4JME - chains A and B; structure by X-ray diffraction, 1.70 A resolution.

== Chain A (and B) ==
Molecule: Putative uncharacterized protein mppR
Organism: Streptomyces hygroscopicus
Notes: chain B of this document is another copy of the same molecule, construct and numbering; everything in this record applies to it too
UniProtKB: Q643B8 (Q643B8_STRHY); residue numbers follow UniProt; this construct covers 1-302
Chain sequence (302 residues; each row starts with the number of its first residue):
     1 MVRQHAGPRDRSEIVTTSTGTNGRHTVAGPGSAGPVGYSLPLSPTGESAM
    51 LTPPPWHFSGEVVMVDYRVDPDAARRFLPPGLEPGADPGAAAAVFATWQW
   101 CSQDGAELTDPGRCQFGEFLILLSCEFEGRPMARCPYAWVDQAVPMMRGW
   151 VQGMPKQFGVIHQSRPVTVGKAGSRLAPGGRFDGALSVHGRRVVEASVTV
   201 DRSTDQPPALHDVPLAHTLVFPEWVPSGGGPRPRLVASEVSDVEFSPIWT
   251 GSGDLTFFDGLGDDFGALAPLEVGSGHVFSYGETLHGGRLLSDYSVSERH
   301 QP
Not modelled in the structure: 1-33, 227-231, 296-302 (chain B: 1-29, 227-230, 295-302)
Covalent attachments: 2-keto-enduracididine (ECD) linked to K156
Residues lining bound ligands: 2-keto-enduracididine (ECD; (4R)-4-(2-carboxyethyl)imidazolidin-2-iminium): F58, W98, F116, E118, L120, P145, R148, G149, Q152, M154, E283, L285
Reported in the primary citation:
  - binding site for 2-keto-enduracididine: K156, E283

== Interface between chain A and chain B ==
Pairs across the interface (69):
  H57(A) - K171(B)
  H57(A) - A172(B)
  F58(A) - A172(B)
  S59(A) - R165(B)  hydrogen bond (backbone-side chain)
  S59(A) - V167(B)
  S59(A) - V169(B)  hydrogen bond (side chain-backbone)
  S59(A) - G170(B)
  S59(A) - K171(B)  hydrogen bond (side chain-backbone)
  S59(A) - A172(B)  hydrogen bond (side chain-backbone)
  G60(A) - R165(B)
  E61(A) - R165(B)  salt bridge
  T97(A) - R165(B)
  Q99(A) - S164(B)
  Q99(A) - R165(B)  hydrogen bond (side chain-backbone)
  Q99(A) - A172(B)  hydrogen bond (side chain-backbone)
  Q99(A) - G173(B)
  W100(A) - A172(B)  hydrophobic
  L108(A) - A172(B)
  L108(A) - G173(B)
  T109(A) - R181(B)
  T109(A) - D183(B)
  P111(A) - H162(B)
  P111(A) - Q163(B)
  P111(A) - S164(B)
  P111(A) - D183(B)
  G112(A) - H162(B)
  Q115(A) - Q163(B)  hydrogen bond (side chain-backbone)
  Q115(A) - S164(B)
  H162(A) - P111(B)
  H162(A) - G112(B)
  Q163(A) - P111(B)
  Q163(A) - Q115(B)  hydrogen bond (backbone-side chain)
  S164(A) - Q99(B)
  S164(A) - P111(B)
  S164(A) - Q115(B)
  R165(A) - Q99(B)  hydrogen bond (backbone-side chain)
  R165(A) - Q115(B)
  V167(A) - S59(B)
  T168(A) - S280(B)
  V169(A) - S59(B)  hydrogen bond (backbone-side chain)
  V169(A) - E244(B)
  V169(A) - S246(B)
  V169(A) - S280(B)
  V169(A) - Y281(B)
  V169(A) - G282(B)
  G170(A) - S59(B)
  G170(A) - E244(B)  hydrogen bond (backbone-side chain)
  K171(A) - S59(B)  hydrogen bond (backbone-side chain)
  K171(A) - D242(B)  salt bridge
  A172(A) - H57(B)
  A172(A) - F58(B)
  A172(A) - S59(B)  hydrogen bond (backbone-side chain)
  A172(A) - Q99(B)  hydrogen bond (backbone-side chain)
  A172(A) - W100(B)  hydrophobic
  A172(A) - C101(B)  hydrophobic
  A172(A) - L108(B)
  G173(A) - Q99(B)
  G173(A) - L108(B)
  R181(A) - T109(B)
  D183(A) - T109(B)
  D183(A) - P111(B)
  D242(A) - K171(B)  salt bridge
  E244(A) - V169(B)
  E244(A) - G170(B)  hydrogen bond (side chain-backbone)
  S246(A) - V169(B)
  S280(A) - T168(B)
  S280(A) - V169(B)
  Y281(A) - V169(B)
  G282(A) - V169(B)
Other interface residues (no listed pair), chain A (35 interface residues in all): W98, C101, F245
Other interface residues (no listed pair), chain B (35 interface residues in all): G60, T97, W98, R175, F245

== Summary ==
Chain A and chain B each contribute 35 residues to their interface, with 15 hydrogen bonds and 3 salt bridges.
Among the polar pairs are E61(A)-R165(B), K171(A)-D242(B) and S59(A)-R165(B). 2-keto-enduracididine is
covalently linked to K156(A). The paper reports a binding site for 2-keto-enduracididine at K156(A) and
E283(A).
Chain A and chain B are both Putative uncharacterized protein mppR (Streptomyces hygroscopicus); the
structure, Enduracididine biosynthesis enzyme MppR complexed with 2-keto-enduracididine, was determined by
X-ray diffraction, deposited together with 4JM3, 4JMC and 4JMD.
